Entry 2Z4B (X-ray diffraction, 2.34 A resolution); this record covers chains A and B.

== Chain A (and B) ==
Name: Estrogen receptor beta
Source organism: Homo sapiens
Notes: fragment: ligand-binding domain (Residues 251-505); chain B of this document is another copy of the same molecule, construct and numbering; everything in this record applies to it too
UniProt: Q92731 (ESR2_HUMAN); residue numbers follow UniProt; this construct covers 256-505
Chain sequence (257 residues; each row starts with the number of its first residue):
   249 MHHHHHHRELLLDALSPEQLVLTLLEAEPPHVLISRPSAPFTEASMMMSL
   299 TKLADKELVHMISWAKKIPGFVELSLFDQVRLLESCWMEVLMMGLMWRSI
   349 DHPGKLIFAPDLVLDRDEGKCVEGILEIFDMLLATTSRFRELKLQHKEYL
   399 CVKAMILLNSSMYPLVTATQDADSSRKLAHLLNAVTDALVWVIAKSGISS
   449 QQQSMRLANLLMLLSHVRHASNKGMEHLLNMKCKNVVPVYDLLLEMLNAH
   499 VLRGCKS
Unresolved in the structure: 249-260, 286-291, 415-421, 481-484, 499-505 (chain B: 249-259, 286-291, 415-421, 481-484, 501-505)
Construct notes: expression tag (249-255)
Small-molecule neighbours: DC8 ((3as,4r,9br)-2,2-difluoro-4-(4-hydroxyphenyl)-1,2,3,3a,4,9b-hexahydrocyclopenta[c]chromen-8-ol): Met-295, Leu-298, Thr-299, Leu-301, Ala-302, Glu-305, Met-336, Leu-339, Met-340, Arg-346, Phe-356, Ile-373, Ile-376, Phe-377, Leu-380, Gly-472, His-475, Leu-476, Met-479

== How chain A and chain B interact ==
Contacting residue pairs (55):
  Asp-378(A) / Tyr-411(B)  hydrogen bond (backbone-side chain)
  Met-379(A) / Tyr-411(B)  hydrogen bond (backbone-side chain)
  Ala-382(A) / Met-410(B)
  Thr-383(A) / Met-410(B)
  Arg-386(A) / Met-410(B)
  Arg-386(A) / Leu-413(B)
  Met-403(A) / Met-460(B)  hydrophobic
  Asn-407(A) / Met-460(B)  hydrogen bond (side chain-backbone)
  Asn-407(A) / His-464(B)  hydrogen bond (backbone-side chain)
  Ser-408(A) / His-464(B)
  Met-410(A) / Met-379(B)
  Met-410(A) / Ala-382(B)  hydrophobic
  Met-410(A) / Thr-383(B)  hydrogen bond
  Met-410(A) / His-464(B)
  Tyr-411(A) / Asp-378(B)
  Tyr-411(A) / Met-379(B)  hydrogen bond (side chain-backbone)
  Tyr-411(A) / Ala-382(B)  hydrophobic
  Leu-413(A) / Arg-386(B)
  Val-414(A) / Arg-386(B)
  Leu-430(A) / Met-460(B)  hydrophobic
  Asn-431(A) / Met-453(B)
  Thr-434(A) / Met-453(B)
  Thr-434(A) / Ala-456(B)
  Asp-435(A) / Gln-449(B)  hydrogen bond
  Asp-435(A) / Met-453(B)
  Val-438(A) / Ser-452(B)
  Gln-449(A) / Asp-435(B)  hydrogen bond
  Ser-452(A) / Leu-455(B)
  Met-453(A) / Asn-431(B)
  Met-453(A) / Thr-434(B)
  Met-453(A) / Asp-435(B)
  Leu-455(A) / Ser-452(B)
  Ala-456(A) / Thr-434(B)
  Ala-456(A) / Leu-459(B)  hydrophobic
  Leu-459(A) / Ala-456(B)  hydrophobic
  Leu-459(A) / Leu-459(B)  hydrophobic
  Met-460(A) / Met-403(B)  hydrophobic
  Met-460(A) / Asn-407(B)  hydrogen bond (backbone-side chain)
  Met-460(A) / Thr-434(B)
  Leu-462(A) / Ser-463(B)  hydrogen bond (backbone-side chain)
  Ser-463(A) / Leu-462(B)  hydrogen bond (side chain-backbone)
  Ser-463(A) / Ser-463(B)  hydrogen bond (backbone-side chain)
  Ser-463(A) / Arg-466(B)
  His-464(A) / Asn-407(B)  hydrogen bond (side chain-backbone)
  His-464(A) / Ser-408(B)
  His-464(A) / Met-410(B)
  His-464(A) / Arg-466(B)  hydrogen bond
  Arg-466(A) / Ser-463(B)
  Arg-466(A) / His-464(B)  hydrogen bond
  Arg-466(A) / His-467(B)
  His-467(A) / Arg-466(B)
  His-467(A) / Asn-470(B)  hydrogen bond
  Asn-470(A) / His-467(B)  hydrogen bond
  Asn-470(A) / Asn-470(B)
  Glu-474(A) / Glu-474(B)
Also at the interface, not in a pair above, chain A (36 interface residues in all): Glu-375, Ser-385, Ser-409, Asn-457, Leu-461
Also at the interface, not in a pair above, chain B (35 interface residues in all): Glu-375, Glu-389, Ser-409, Val-414, Leu-430, Val-438, Asn-457

== In short ==
36 residues of chain A face 35 of chain B across their interface; the contacts include 17 hydrogen bonds.
Polar pairs include Asp-378(A)/Tyr-411(B), Met-379(A)/Tyr-411(B) and Asn-407(A)/Met-460(B). Bound to chain A:
compound DC8.
Both chains are Estrogen receptor beta (Homo sapiens). Entry 2Z4B (Estrogen receptor beta ligand-binding
domain complexed to a benzopyran ligand) was determined by X-ray diffraction, deposited together with 2Q70.
